Entry 4EJI (X-ray diffraction, 2.10 A resolution); this record covers chain A.

== Chain A ==
Protein: Cytochrome P450 2A13
From: Homo sapiens
Notes: EC 1.14.14.1
UniProtKB: Q16696 (CP2AD_HUMAN); residues 31-494 here = UniProt positions 31-494
Amino-acid sequence (476 residues; numbered 23 to 498; the number before each row is that of its first residue):
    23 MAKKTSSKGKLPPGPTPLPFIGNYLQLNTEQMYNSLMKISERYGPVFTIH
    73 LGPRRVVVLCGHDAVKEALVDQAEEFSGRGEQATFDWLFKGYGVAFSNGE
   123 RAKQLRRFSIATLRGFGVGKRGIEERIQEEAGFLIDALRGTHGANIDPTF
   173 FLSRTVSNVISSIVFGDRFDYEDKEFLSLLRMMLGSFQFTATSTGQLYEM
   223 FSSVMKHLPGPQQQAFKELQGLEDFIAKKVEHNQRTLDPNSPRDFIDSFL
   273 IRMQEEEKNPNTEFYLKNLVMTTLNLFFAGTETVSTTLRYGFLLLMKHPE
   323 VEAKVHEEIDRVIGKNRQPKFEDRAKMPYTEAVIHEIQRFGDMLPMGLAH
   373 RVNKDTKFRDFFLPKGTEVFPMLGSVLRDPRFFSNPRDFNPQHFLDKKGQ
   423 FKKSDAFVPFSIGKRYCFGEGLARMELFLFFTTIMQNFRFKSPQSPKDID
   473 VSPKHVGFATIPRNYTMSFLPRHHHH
Disordered / not traced: 23-30, 495-498
Sequence notes: initiating methionine (23); expression tag (24-30, 495-498)
Metal / ion sites: heme Fe: C439 (together with 0QA)
Residues lining bound ligands:
  - 0QA (4-[methyl(nitroso)amino]-1-(pyridin-3-yl)butan-1-one), molecule 1: R76, E103, Q104, F107, F209, T212, E221, F300, L366, M368, G369, L370, A371, F392, F480, A481
  - 0QA, molecule 2: F107, F111, A117, F118, L241, L296, N297, F300, A301, T305, L366, L370, C439
  - heme (HEM): R101, V116, A117, R128, L135, L298, A301, G302, T305, V306, T309, Q360, M365, L366, G369, L370, H372, L395, P431, F432, S433, R437, Y438, C439, F440, G441, L444, A445, L449
Curated features (UniProtKB/Swiss-Prot):
  - binding site (substrate): N297
  - binding site (heme): C439
  - natural variant: R101 (R101Q: In allele CYP2A13*4), T134 (T134TT: In allele CYP2A13*3), D158 (D158E: In allele CYP2A13*3 and allele CYP2A13*8), R257 (R257C: In allele CYP2A13*2), V323 (V323L: In allele CYP2A13*9), F453 (F453Y: In allele CYP2A13*5), R494 (R494C: In allele CYP2A13*6)
  - mutagenesis: L110 (L110V: Decreases phenacetin O-deethylation activity 8 fold), A117 (A117V: Increases phenacetin O-deethylation activity 5 fold), S208 (S208I: Decreases phenacetin O-deethylation activity 10 fold), A213 (A213S: Decreases phenacetin O-deethylation activity 2 fold), F300 (F300I: Decreases phenacetin O-deethylation activity 40 fold), A301 (A301G: Decreases phenacetin O-deethylation activity 20 fold), M365 (M365V: Decreases phenacetin O-deethylation activity 7 fold), L366 (L366I: Increases phenacetin O-deethylation activity 3 fold), G369 (G369S: Decreases phenacetin O-deethylation activity 9 fold), H372 (H372R: Decreases phenacetin O-deethylation activity 3 fold)
Reported in the primary citation:
  - binding site for 0QA: N297, M368, F480
  - conformationally variable residues (side-chain flip): F480

== Summary ==
Bound to chain A: heme and compound 0QA. UniProt lists substrate-binding residue N297, heme-binding residue
C439 and 10 mutagenesis sites. From the paper: a binding site for 0QA at N297, M368 and F480; conformational
variability at F480.
Chain A is Cytochrome P450 2A13 (Homo sapiens); the structure, Human Cytochrome P450 2A13 in complex with two
molecules of 4-(methylnitrosamino)-1-(3-puridyl)-1-butanone, was determined by X-ray diffraction together with
4EJG, 4EJH and 4EJJ from the same study.
